Entry 6WCU (X-ray diffraction, 1.80 A resolution); this record covers chains A and B.

== Chain A (and B) ==
Protein: Septin-5
Notes: fragment: Coiled coil region; chain B of this document is another copy of the same molecule, construct and numbering; everything in this record applies to it too
Reference sequence: Q99719 (SEPT5_HUMAN); residues 340-369 here = UniProt positions 340-369
Chain sequence (30 residues; each row starts with the number of its first residue):
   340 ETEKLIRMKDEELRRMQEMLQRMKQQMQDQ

== How chain A and chain B interact ==
Residue-residue contacts (31; chain A residue first):
  T341(A) - T341(B)  hydrogen bond
  T341(A) - E342(B)
  T341(A) - I345(B)
  E342(A) - T341(B)
  I345(A) - I345(B)  hydrophobic
  I345(A) - K348(B)
  K348(A) - I345(B)
  K348(A) - D349(B)  salt bridge
  D349(A) - K348(B)  salt bridge
  E351(A) - L352(B)
  L352(A) - E351(B)
  L352(A) - L352(B)  hydrophobic
  L352(A) - M355(B)  hydrophobic
  M355(A) - L352(B)  hydrophobic
  M355(A) - M355(B)
  M355(A) - Q356(B)
  M355(A) - L359(B)  hydrophobic
  Q356(A) - M355(B)
  M358(A) - L359(B)  hydrophobic
  L359(A) - M355(B)  hydrophobic
  L359(A) - M358(B)  hydrophobic
  L359(A) - L359(B)  hydrophobic
  L359(A) - M362(B)  hydrophobic
  M362(A) - L359(B)  hydrophobic
  M362(A) - M362(B)
  M362(A) - K363(B)
  K363(A) - M362(B)
  M366(A) - M362(B)  hydrophobic
  M366(A) - M366(B)  hydrophobic
  Q369(A) - M366(B)
  Q369(A) - Q369(B)
Other interface residues (no listed pair), chain A (17 interface residues in all): L344, Q365
Other interface residues (no listed pair), chain B (17 interface residues in all): L344, Q365

== Overview ==
The chain A/chain B interface involves 17 residues from each chain; the contacts include 1 hydrogen bond and 2
salt bridges. Polar contacts include K348(A)-D349(B) and T341(A)-T341(B).
Both chains are Septin-5. Entry 6WCU (Crystal structure of coiled coil region of human septin 5) was
determined by X-ray diffraction, deposited together with 6WB3, 6WBE and 6WSM.
